Entry 7Y41 (electron microscopy, 4.10 A resolution (low resolution: residue-level contacts below are approximate; hydrogen-bond / salt-bridge calls are withheld)); this record covers chains A and C of the 33 polymer chains in the assembly.

== Chain A ==
Molecule: 23S ribosomal RNA
Organism: Mycolicibacterium smegmatis MC2 155
Sequence (3120 nucleotides; each row starts with the number of its first residue):
     1 UAAGUGUUUAAGGGCGCAUGGUGGAUGCCUUGGCACUGGGAGCCGAUGAA
    51 GGACGUAGGAGGCUGCGAUAAGCCUCGGGGAGCUGUCAACCGAGCGUUGA
   101 UCCGAGGAUGUCCGAAUGGGGAAACCCGGCACGAGUGAUGUCGUGUCACC
   151 AGGCGCUGAAUAUAUAGGCGUCUGGGGGGAACGCGGGGAAGUGAAACAUC
   201 UCAGUACCCGUAGGAAGAGAAAACAAAAUGUGAUUCCGUGAGUAGUGGCG
   251 AGCGAAAGCGGAGGAUGGCUAAACCGUAUGCAUGUGAUACCGGGUAGGGG
   301 UUGUGUGUGCGGGGUUGUGGGACCUAUCUUUCCGGCUCUACCUGGCUGGA
   351 GGGCAGUGAGAAAAUGUUGUGGUUAGCGGAAAUGGCUUGGGAUGGCCUGC
   401 CGUAGACGGUGAGAGCCCGGUACGUGAAAACCCGACGUCUGUCUUGAUGG
   451 UGUUCCCGAGUAGCAGCGGGCCCGUGGAAUCUGCUGUGAAUCUGCCGGGA
   501 CCACCCGGUAAGCCUGAAUACUUCCCAGUGACCGAUAGCGGAUUAGUACC
   551 GUGAGGGAAUGGUGAAAAGUACCCCGGGAGGGGAGUGAAAGAGUACCUGA
   601 AACCGUGCGCUUACAAUCCGUCAGAGCCCUCGACGUGUCGUGGGGUGAUG
   651 GCGUGCCUUUUGAAGAAUGAGCCUGCGAGUCAGGGACAUGUCGCGAGGUU
   701 AACCCGGGUGGGGUAGCCGCAGCGAAAGCGAGUCUGAAUAGGGCGUAUCC
   751 ACACAAGAGUGUGUGGUGUAGUGGUGUGUUCUGGACCCGAAGCGGAGUGA
   801 UCUACCCAUGGCCAGGGUGAAGCGCGGGUAAGACCGCGUGGAGGCCCGAA
   851 CCCACUUAGGUUGAAGACUGAGGGGAUGAGCUGUGGGUAGGGGUGAAAGG
   901 CCAAUCAAACUCCGUGAUAGCUGGUUCUCCCCGAAAUGCAUUUAGGUGCA
   951 GCGUCGCAUGUUUCUUGCCGGAGGUAGAGCUACUGGAUGGCCGAUGGGCC
  1001 CCACAGGGUUACUGACGUCAGCCAAACUCCGAAUGCCGGUAAGUCCAAGA
  1051 GUGCGGCAGUGAGACGGCGGGGGAUAAGCUCCGUGCGUCGAGAGGGAAAC
  1101 AGCCCAGAUCGCCGGCUAAGGCCCCUAAGCGUGUGCUAAGUGGAAAAGGA
  1151 UGUGCAGUCGCGAAGACAACCAGGAGGUUGGCUUAGAAGCAGCCACCCUU
  1201 GAAAGAGUGCGUAAUAGCUCACUGGUCAAGUGAUUGUGCGCCGAUAAUGU
  1251 AGCGGGGCUCAAGCACACCGCCGAAGCCGCGGCAGCCAACGUGUUGGCUG
  1301 GGUAGGGGAGCGUCCUGCAUCCGGUGAAGCCGCCGAGUGAUCGAGUGGUG
  1351 GAGGGUGUGGGAGUGAGAAUGCAGGCAUGAGUAGCGAUUAGGCAAGUGAG
  1401 AACCUUGCCCGCCGAAAGACCAAGGGUUCCUGGGCCAGGCCAGUCCGCCC
  1451 AGGGUGAGUCGGGACCUAAGGCGAGGCCGACAGGCGUAGUCGAUGGACAA
  1501 CGGGUUGAUAUUCCCGUACCCGUGUAUGUGCGUCCAUGAUGAAUCAGCGG
  1551 UACUAACCAUCCAAAACCACCGUGACCGCACCUUUCGGGGUGUGGCGUUG
  1601 GUGGGGCUGCAUGGGACCUUCGUUGGUAGUAGUCAAGCGAUGGGGUGACG
  1651 CAGGAAGGUAGCCGUACCGGUCAGUGGUAAUACCGGGGUAAGCCUGUAGG
  1701 GAGUCAGAUAGGUAAAUCCGUCUGGCAUAUAUCCUGAGAGGUGAUGCAUA
  1751 GCCGAGUGAGGCGAAUUCGGUGAUCCUAUGCUGCCGAGAAAAGCCUCUAG
  1801 CGAGGACAUACACGGCCCGUACCCCAAACCAACACAGGUGGUCAGGUAGA
  1851 GAAUACUAAGGCGUACGAGUGAACUAUGGUUAAGGAACUCGGCAAAAUGC
  1901 CCCCGUAACUUCGGGAGAAGGGGGACCCACAUGGCGUGUAAGCCUUUACG
  1951 GCCCAAGCGUGAGUGGGUGGCACAAACCAGUGAGAAGCGACUGUUUACUA
  2001 AAAACACAGGUCCGUGCGAAGUCGCAAGACGAUGUAUACGGACUGACGCC
  2051 UGCCCGGUGCUGGAAGGUUAAGAGGACCCGUUAACUCCCUUUGGGGGUGA
  2101 AGCGGAGAAUUUAAGCCCCAGUAAACGGCGGUGGUAACUAUAACCAUCCU
  2151 AAGGUAGCGAAAUUCCUUGUCGGGUAAGUUCCGACCUGCACGAAUGGCGU
  2201 AACGACUUCUCAACUGUCUCAACCAUAGACUCGGCGAAAUUGCACUACGA
  2251 GUAAAGAUGCUCGUUACGCGCGGCAGGACGAAAAGACCCCGGGACCUUCA
  2301 CUACAACUUGGUAUUGGUGCUCGAUACGGUUUGUGUAGGAUAGGUGGGAG
  2351 ACUGUGAAGCUCACACGCCAGUGUGGGUGGAGUCGUUGUUGAAAUACCAC
  2401 UCUGAUCGUAUUGGGCCUCUAACCUCGGACCGUAUAUCCGGUUCAGGGAC
  2451 AGUGCCUGGUGGGUAGUUUAACUGGGGCGGUUGCCUCCUAAAAUGUAACG
  2501 GAGGCGCCCAAAGGUUCCCUCAACCUGGACGGCAAUCAGGUGUUGAGUGU
  2551 AAGUGCACAAGGGAGCUUGACUGCGAGACGGACAUGUCGAGCAGGGACGA
  2601 AAGUCGGGACUAGUGAUCCGGCACCUCUGAGUGGAAGGGGUGUCGCUCAA
  2651 CGGAUAAAAGGUACCCCGGGGAUAACAGGCUGAUCUUCCCCAAGAGUCCA
  2701 UAUCGACGGGAUGGUUUGGCACCUCGAUGUCGGCUCGUCGCAUCCUGGGG
  2751 CUGGAGCAGGUCCCAAGGGUUGGGCUGUUCGCCCAUUAAAGCGGCACGCG
  2801 AGCUGGGUUUAGAACGUCGUGAGACAGUUCGGUCUCUAUCCGCCGCGCGC
  2851 GUCAGAAGCUUGAGGAAACCUGUCCCUAGUACGAGAGGACCGGGACGGAC
  2901 GAACCUCUGGUAUACCAGUUGUCCCACCAGGGGCACGGCUGGAUAGCCAC
  2951 GUUCGGACAGGAUAACCGCUGAAAGCAUCUAAGCGGGAAACCUCUUCCAA
  3001 GACCAGGCUUCUCACCCUCUAGGAGGGAUAAGGCCCCCCGCAGACCACGG
  3051 GAUUGAUAGACCAGACCUGGAAGCCUAGUAAUAGGUGCAGGGAACUGGCA
  3101 CUAACCGGCCGAAAACUUAC
Not modelled in the structure: 1
Ion coordination: Mg2+ site 1: G12, G13; Mg2+ site 2: C28, G1354; Mg2+ site 3: C43, G214; Mg2+ site 4 near G55 (its only coordinating residue here); Mg2+ site 5 near U69 (its only coordinating residue here); Mg2+ site 6 near U117 (its only coordinating residue here); Mg2+ site 7 near G152 (its only coordinating residue here); Mg2+ site 8: A159, U163; Mg2+ site 9: G191, U2467; Mg2+ site 10: G191, U192; Mg2+ site 11: A196, C197; Mg2+ site 12 near C202 (its only coordinating residue here); 278 more Mg2+ sites not listed
What the authors report for this chain:
  - contacts within the chain: A2003-A2162 (pi stacking)

== Chain C ==
Name: 50S ribosomal protein L2
Organism: Mycolicibacterium smegmatis MC2 155
Reference sequence: A0QSD4 (RL2_MYCS2); numbering as in UniProt (aligned over 1-278)
Amino-acid sequence (278 residues; numbered 1 to 278; the number before each row is that of its first residue):
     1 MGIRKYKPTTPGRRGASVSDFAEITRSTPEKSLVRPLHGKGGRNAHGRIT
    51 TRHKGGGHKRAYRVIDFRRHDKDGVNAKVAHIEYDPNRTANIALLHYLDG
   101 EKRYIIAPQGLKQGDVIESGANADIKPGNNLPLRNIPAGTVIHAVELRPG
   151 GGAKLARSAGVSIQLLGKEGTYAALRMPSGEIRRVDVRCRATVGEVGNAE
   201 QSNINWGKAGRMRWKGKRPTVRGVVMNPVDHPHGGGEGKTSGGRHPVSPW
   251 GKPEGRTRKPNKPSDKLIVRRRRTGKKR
Not modelled in the structure: 1, 173, 277-278
Ion coordination: Mg2+ site 1: Pro11, Gly12; Mg2+ site 2: Asp85, Arg88; Mg2+ site 3 near Ile204 (its only coordinating residue here); Mg2+ site 4: Thr220 (shared with A2006(A), C2007(A) of chain A); Mg2+ site 5: Gly235, Gly236

== How chain A and chain C interact ==
Contacting residue pairs - 257 pairs, chain A then chain C:
  C805(A) - Arg43(C)
  C805(A) - Arg218(C)
  C806(A) - Lys40(C)
  C806(A) - Gly41(C)
  C806(A) - Arg43(C)
  C806(A) - Gly56(C)
  C806(A) - Arg218(C)
  C807(A) - Gly39(C)
  C807(A) - Gly55(C)
  C807(A) - Gly56(C)
  A808(A) - His38(C)
  A808(A) - Gly39(C)
  U809(A) - Lys59(C)
  A820(A) - Lys7(C)
  A820(A) - Thr9(C)
  A821(A) - Lys7(C)
  A842(A) - Arg13(C)
  G843(A) - Thr10(C)
  G843(A) - Arg13(C)
  G844(A) - Thr10(C)
  G844(A) - Pro11(C)
  G844(A) - Gly12(C)
  G844(A) - Arg13(C)
  G844(A) - Lys208(C)
  G844(A) - Ala209(C)
  G844(A) - Gly210(C)
  C845(A) - Thr10(C)
  A879(A) - Lys208(C)
  A879(A) - Ala209(C)
  A879(A) - Gly210(C)
  A879(A) - Arg213(C)
  A879(A) - Trp214(C)
  G887(A) - Gly47(C)
  U888(A) - His46(C)
  U888(A) - Gly47(C)
  U888(A) - Arg48(C)
  A889(A) - Arg48(C)
  G890(A) - Arg48(C)
  G892(A) - Arg48(C)
  G893(A) - Arg48(C)
  U894(A) - Arg48(C)
  U894(A) - Ile49(C)
  G895(A) - Ile49(C)
  G895(A) - Arg218(C)
  G895(A) - Asp230(C)
  A896(A) - Arg218(C)
  A896(A) - Pro219(C)
  A896(A) - Val221(C)
  A897(A) - Val221(C)
  A897(A) - Val225(C)
  A897(A) - Met226(C)
  A897(A) - Asp230(C)
  G899(A) - Asn227(C)
  G899(A) - Val229(C)
  C1561(A) - Lys168(C)
  C1562(A) - Lys168(C)
  C1562(A) - Glu169(C)
  C1562(A) - Gly170(C)
  A1563(A) - Glu169(C)
  C1610(A) - Arg134(C)
  A1611(A) - Arg134(C)
  U1612(A) - Asn122(C)
  U1646(A) - Lys31(C)
  G1647(A) - Lys31(C)
  A1648(A) - Lys31(C)
  G1711(A) - Asp99(C)
  G1711(A) - Glu101(C)
  G1720(A) - Asp99(C)
  G1720(A) - Gly100(C)
  G1720(A) - Lys102(C)
  U1721(A) - Leu98(C)
  U1721(A) - Gly100(C)
  U1721(A) - Lys102(C)
  C1785(A) - Arg4(C)
  C1785(A) - Phe21(C)
  G1786(A) - His58(C)
  G1786(A) - Tyr84(C)
  G1786(A) - Arg211(C)
  G1786(A) - Trp214(C)
  G1786(A) - Lys215(C)
  A1787(A) - Phe21(C)
  A1787(A) - Ser27(C)
  A1787(A) - His58(C)
  A1787(A) - Lys59(C)
  A1787(A) - Arg60(C)
  A1787(A) - Arg63(C)
  A1787(A) - Tyr84(C)
  A1787(A) - Pro86(C)
  G1788(A) - His58(C)
  G1788(A) - Lys59(C)
  G1788(A) - Arg60(C)
  G1788(A) - Ala61(C)
  G1788(A) - Arg63(C)
  G1788(A) - Pro86(C)
  A1789(A) - Pro36(C)
  A1789(A) - Lys59(C)
  A1790(A) - Pro36(C)
  U1911(A) - Arg14(C)
  C1912(A) - Pro8(C)
  G1913(A) - Pro8(C)
  G1913(A) - Thr9(C)
  G1913(A) - Arg14(C)
  A1990(A) - Pro11(C)
  C1991(A) - Pro11(C)
  C2005(A) - Arg222(C)
  C2005(A) - Val225(C)
  A2006(A) - Pro219(C)
  A2006(A) - Thr220(C)
  A2006(A) - Val221(C)
  A2006(A) - Arg222(C)
  C2007(A) - Ala209(C)
  C2007(A) - Pro219(C)
  C2007(A) - Thr220(C)
  A2008(A) - Asn205(C)
  A2008(A) - Trp206(C)
  A2008(A) - Gly207(C)
  A2008(A) - Lys208(C)
  A2008(A) - Met212(C)
  G2009(A) - Ile204(C)
  G2009(A) - Asn205(C)
  G2009(A) - Trp206(C)
  C2013(A) - Thr274(C)
  G2014(A) - Gly255(C)
  G2014(A) - Arg256(C)
  G2014(A) - Thr257(C)
  G2014(A) - Arg271(C)
  G2014(A) - Arg272(C)
  G2014(A) - Thr274(C)
  U2015(A) - Arg256(C)
  U2015(A) - Thr257(C)
  U2015(A) - Arg258(C)
  U2015(A) - Arg271(C)
  U2015(A) - Arg272(C)
  G2016(A) - Leu155(C)
  G2016(A) - Met177(C)
  G2016(A) - Pro178(C)
  G2016(A) - Ser179(C)
  G2016(A) - Glu181(C)
  G2016(A) - Arg183(C)
  G2016(A) - Arg258(C)
  G2016(A) - Lys262(C)
  C2017(A) - Lys154(C)
  C2017(A) - Arg183(C)
  C2017(A) - Arg258(C)
  C2017(A) - Lys262(C)
  C2017(A) - Ser264(C)
  G2018(A) - Lys154(C)
  A2020(A) - Thr257(C)
  A2020(A) - Lys259(C)
  G2021(A) - Thr50(C)
  G2021(A) - Thr51(C)
  G2021(A) - Lys252(C)
  U2022(A) - Thr50(C)
  U2022(A) - Trp250(C)
  U2022(A) - Lys252(C)
  C2023(A) - Asn44(C)
  C2023(A) - His46(C)
  C2023(A) - Arg48(C)
  C2023(A) - Trp250(C)
  G2024(A) - His46(C)
  G2028(A) - Asn44(C)
  A2029(A) - Asn44(C)
  A2029(A) - Ala45(C)
  C2030(A) - Lys40(C)
  C2030(A) - Gly42(C)
  C2030(A) - Arg43(C)
  C2030(A) - Asn44(C)
  C2030(A) - Thr50(C)
  C2030(A) - Thr51(C)
  G2031(A) - Lys40(C)
  G2031(A) - Thr51(C)
  G2031(A) - Lys54(C)
  U2033(A) - Leu37(C)
  U2033(A) - Tyr62(C)
  G2034(A) - Tyr62(C)
  G2034(A) - Asn87(C)
  G2034(A) - Arg88(C)
  G2034(A) - Arg157(C)
  U2035(A) - Arg88(C)
  U2035(A) - Lys154(C)
  U2035(A) - Leu155(C)
  U2035(A) - Ala156(C)
  U2035(A) - Arg157(C)
  U2035(A) - Ser158(C)
  A2036(A) - Ala156(C)
  A2036(A) - Arg157(C)
  A2036(A) - Ser158(C)
  A2036(A) - Val161(C)
  A2036(A) - Met177(C)
  A2036(A) - Pro178(C)
  A2036(A) - Ser179(C)
  U2037(A) - Ser158(C)
  U2037(A) - Ala159(C)
  U2037(A) - Gly160(C)
  U2037(A) - Ala199(C)
  U2037(A) - Gln201(C)
  U2037(A) - Ser202(C)
  A2038(A) - Thr89(C)
  A2038(A) - Ser158(C)
  A2038(A) - Gln201(C)
  G2040(A) - Thr51(C)
  G2041(A) - Arg52(C)
  G2041(A) - His53(C)
  G2041(A) - Val247(C)
  G2041(A) - Ser248(C)
  G2041(A) - Pro249(C)
  A2042(A) - Arg52(C)
  A2042(A) - His231(C)
  A2042(A) - His233(C)
  A2042(A) - Val247(C)
  A2042(A) - Pro249(C)
  C2043(A) - Arg222(C)
  C2043(A) - Gly223(C)
  C2043(A) - Val224(C)
  C2043(A) - His233(C)
  U2044(A) - Arg222(C)
  G2045(A) - Arg222(C)
  U2058(A) - His245(C)
  G2059(A) - His245(C)
  C2060(A) - Glu254(C)
  C2060(A) - Gly255(C)
  U2061(A) - Arg256(C)
  G2062(A) - Arg256(C)
  A2125(A) - Pro246(C)
  C2126(A) - Ser241(C)
  C2126(A) - Arg244(C)
  C2126(A) - His245(C)
  G2127(A) - Ser241(C)
  U2195(A) - Lys239(C)
  U2195(A) - Thr240(C)
  U2195(A) - Ser241(C)
  G2196(A) - Lys239(C)
  C2296(A) - Pro228(C)
  U2297(A) - Pro228(C)
  U2298(A) - Arg244(C)
  U2425(A) - Arg148(C)
  G2427(A) - Arg148(C)
  G2427(A) - Gly150(C)
  G2427(A) - Gly151(C)
  G2428(A) - Arg68(C)
  G2428(A) - Gly150(C)
  A2445(A) - Arg188(C)
  G2446(A) - Arg188(C)
  G2448(A) - Lys266(C)
  G2463(A) - Arg244(C)
  A2814(A) - Gly238(C)
  A2814(A) - Lys239(C)
  C2815(A) - Gly238(C)
  C2815(A) - Lys239(C)
  U2820(A) - Gly243(C)
  G2821(A) - Gly243(C)
  A2822(A) - Gly235(C)
  A2822(A) - Gly236(C)
  G2823(A) - Gly235(C)
  G2823(A) - Gly236(C)
  G2823(A) - Glu237(C)
  A2824(A) - Glu237(C)
Interface residues without a listed pair, chain A (121 interface residues in all): A898, A908, A1469, G1470, C1485, G1486, G1613, G1645, C1722, C2039, A2046, U2308, U2309, G2447, G2462, C2664
Interface residues without a listed pair, chain C (152 interface residues in all): Tyr6, Val18, Ser32, Arg35, Phe67, Lys78, His96, Tyr97, Ala121, Asn135, Leu147, Pro149, Asn198, Glu200, Lys217, Pro232, Gly234, Gly251, Pro260, Asn261, Ile268, Gly275
From the paper, about this interface:
  - residue pairs: Asn122(C)-U1612(A), Ser241(C)-U2195(A)
  - interface residues, chain C: Gly238(C), His245(C), Arg256(C)

== Summary ==
121 residues of chain A face 152 of chain C across their interface. The authors report contacts between
Asn122(C) and U1612(A) and Ser241(C) and U2195(A). G12(A) and G13(A) coordinate Mg2+ site 1. C28(A) and
G1354(A) coordinate Mg2+ site 2. From the paper: interface residues Gly238(C), His245(C) and Arg256(C);
contacts within the chain involving A2162(A) and A2003(A).
Here chain A is 23S ribosomal RNA and chain C is 50S ribosomal protein L2, both from Mycolicibacterium
smegmatis MC2 155. Entry 7Y41 (Mycobacterium smegmatis 50S ribosomal subunit from Log Phase of growth) was
determined by electron microscopy together with 7XAM from the same study.
